Entry 1YUH (X-ray diffraction, 3.00 A resolution); this record covers chains L and H.

== Chain L ==
Protein: 88C6/12 fab (light chain)
Organism: Mus musculus
Notes: antibody fragment or engineered binder
Amino-acid sequence (211 residues; numbered 2 to 212; the number before each row is that of its first residue):
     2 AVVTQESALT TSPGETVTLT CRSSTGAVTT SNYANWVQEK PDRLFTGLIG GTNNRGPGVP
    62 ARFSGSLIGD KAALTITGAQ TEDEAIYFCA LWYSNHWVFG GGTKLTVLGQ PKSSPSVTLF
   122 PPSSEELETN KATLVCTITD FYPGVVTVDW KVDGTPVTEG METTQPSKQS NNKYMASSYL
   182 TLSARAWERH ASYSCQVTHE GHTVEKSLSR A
Construct notes: conflict Arg44 (His63 in 387376), Gly57 (Ala76 in 387376), Glu160 (Gln179 in 387376), Ser184 (Thr203 in 387376), Ala192 (Ser211 in 387376)
Cystine bridges: Cys22-Cys90, Cys137-Cys196
Residues lining bound ligands: NP (4-hydroxy-3-nitrophenylacetyl-epsilon-aminocaproic acid): Tyr34, Trp93, Trp98

== Chain H ==
Protein: 88C6/12 fab (heavy chain)
Organism: Mus musculus
Notes: antibody fragment or engineered binder
Amino-acid sequence (218 residues; each row starts with the number of its first residue):
     1 QVQFQQSGAE LVKPGASVKL SCKASGYTFT SYLMHWIKQR PGRGLEWIGR IDPNNVVTKF
    61 NEKFKSKATL TVDKPSSTAY MELSSLTSED SAVYYCARYA YCRPMDYWGQ GTTVTVSSAA
   121 TTPPSVYPLA PGSAAQTNSM VTLGCLVKGY FPEPVTVTWN SGALSSGVHT FPAVLQSDLY
   181 TLSSSVTVPA STWPSGTVTC NVAHPASSTA VDKKIVPR
Construct notes: conflict Ala9 (Pro5 in 3399661), Leu20 (Met16 in 3399661), Leu33 (Val29 in 3399661), 21 further conflict positions vs the reference (3399661) not listed; insertion (102)
Cystine bridges: Cys22-Cys96, Cys145-Cys200
Residues lining bound ligands: NP (4-hydroxy-3-nitrophenylacetyl-epsilon-aminocaproic acid): Leu33, His35, Arg50, Asp52, Lys59, Tyr99, Ala100, Tyr101, Cys102, Arg103

== Chain L / chain H interface ==
Residue-residue contacts (79):
  Tyr34(L) with Cys102(H), hydrophobic
  Asn36(L) with Cys102(H), hydrogen bond (side chain-backbone); Arg103(H); Pro104(H)
  Val38(L) with Met105(H), hydrophobic
  Glu40(L) with Gln39(H)
  Arg44(L) with Val93(H); Tyr95(H), hydrogen bond (backbone-side chain); Gln110(H), hydrogen bond (side chain-backbone); Gly111(H), hydrogen bond (side chain-backbone)
  Phe46(L) with Gln39(H); Leu45(H), hydrophobic; Tyr95(H); Met105(H); Trp108(H)
  Thr47(L) with Met105(H)
  Gly48(L) with Met105(H), hydrogen bond (backbone-side chain)
  Ile50(L) with Arg103(H)
  Gly51(L) with Arg103(H)
  Gly52(L) with Cys102(H)
  Asn55(L) with Arg103(H)
  Phe89(L) with Leu45(H), hydrophobic
  Ala91(L) with Pro104(H), hydrophobic
  Trp93(L) with Lys59(H); Cys102(H), hydrophobic
  Ser95(L) with Lys59(H)
  Asn96(L) with Lys59(H)
  His97(L) with Trp47(H)
  Trp98(L) with His35(H); Trp47(H); Cys102(H), hydrophobic; Arg103(H)
  Phe100(L) with Ile37(H), hydrophobic; Leu45(H); Trp47(H); Pro104(H), hydrophobic
  Gly102(L) with Arg43(H)
  Thr119(L) with Thr142(H)
  Leu120(L) with Ser133(H), hydrogen bond (backbone-side chain)
  Phe121(L) with Leu129(H), hydrophobic; Thr142(H); Leu143(H); Gly144(H)
  Pro122(L) with Leu129(H); Ala130(H); Arg218(H)
  Ser124(L) with Pro128(H), hydrogen bond (side chain-backbone); Arg218(H), hydrogen bond
  Ser125(L) with Arg218(H)
  Glu126(L) with Tyr127(H); Lys213(H), salt bridge
  Glu127(L) with Tyr127(H)
  Lys132(L) with Lys148(H)
  Thr134(L) with Lys148(H)
  Val136(L) with Leu129(H), hydrophobic; Ser183(H)
  Thr138(L) with Phe171(H); Ser185(H)
  Thr140(L) with His169(H), hydrogen bond
  Glu163(L) with Leu175(H); Gln176(H)
  Thr164(L) with Val174(H)
  Thr165(L) with Pro172(H)
  Ser168(L) with Pro172(H)
  Gln170(L) with His169(H), hydrogen bond
  Met176(L) with Thr170(H); Pro172(H)
  Ala177(L) with Phe171(H)
  Ser178(L) with Phe171(H)
  Tyr180(L) with Leu146(H), hydrophobic; Val174(H), hydrophobic; Gln176(H); Leu182(H); Ser183(H), hydrogen bond (side chain-backbone)
  Thr182(L) with Lys148(H)
  Lys207(L) with Ala134(H)
  Ser208(L) with Ser133(H); Ala134(H), hydrogen bond (backbone-backbone)
  Leu209(L) with Ser133(H)
Also at the interface, not in a pair above, chain L (54 interface residues in all): Leu49, Gly57, Pro58, Pro123, Thr130, Asp141, Gln166
Also at the interface, not in a pair above, chain H (50 interface residues in all): Gly8, Glu46, Phe60, Asn61, Tyr101, Asp106, Tyr107, Thr113, Pro131, Gly132, Thr181

== Overview ==
54 residues of chain L and 50 residues of chain H are in contact; the contacts include 12 hydrogen bonds and 1
salt bridge. Polar contacts include Glu126(L)-Lys213(H), Asn36(L)-Cys102(H) and Arg44(L)-Tyr95(H). Compound NP
is bound between chain L and chain H.
Chain L is 88C6/12 fab (light chain) and chain H is 88C6/12 fab (heavy chain), both from Mus musculus; the
structure, FAB FRAGMENT, was determined by X-ray diffraction.
